3GNF - chain B; structure by X-ray diffraction, 2.10 A resolution.

[Chain B]
Molecule: Major vault protein
Organism: Mus musculus
Notes: fragment: R1-R7 domain
UniProt: Q9EQK5 (MVP_MOUSE); numbering as in UniProt (aligned over 1-383)
Chain sequence (387 residues; numbered -3 to 383; the number before each row is that of its first residue; numbers below 1 keep their minus sign (Gly-3 is residue -3)):
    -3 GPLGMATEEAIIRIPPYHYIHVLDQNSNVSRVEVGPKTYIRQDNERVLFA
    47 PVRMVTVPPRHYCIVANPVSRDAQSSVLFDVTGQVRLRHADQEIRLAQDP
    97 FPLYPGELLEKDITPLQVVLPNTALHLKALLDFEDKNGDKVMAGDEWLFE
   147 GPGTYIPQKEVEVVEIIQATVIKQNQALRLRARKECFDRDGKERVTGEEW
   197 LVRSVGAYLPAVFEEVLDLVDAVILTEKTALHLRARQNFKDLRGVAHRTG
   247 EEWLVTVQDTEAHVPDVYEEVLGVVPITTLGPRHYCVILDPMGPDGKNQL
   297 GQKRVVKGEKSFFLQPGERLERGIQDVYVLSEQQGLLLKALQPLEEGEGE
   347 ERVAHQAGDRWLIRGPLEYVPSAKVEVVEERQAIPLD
Disordered / not traced: -3 to 4, 339-349, 381-383
Sequence notes: expression tag (-3 to 0)
UniProt features mapped onto this chain:
  - modified residue: Ala2 (N-acetylalanine)
Reported in the primary citation:
  - contacts within the chain: Asp39-Gly354

[In short]
From the paper: contacts within the chain involving Asp39 and Gly354.
Chain B is Major vault protein (Mus musculus); the structure, P1 Crystal structure of the N-terminal R1-R7 of
murine MVP, was determined by X-ray diffraction together with 3GF5 and 3GNG from the same study.
